Entry 7RPO (electron microscopy, 4.16 A resolution (low resolution: residue-level contacts below are approximate; hydrogen-bond / salt-bridge calls are withheld)); this record covers chains C and E of the 7 polymer chains in the assembly.

== Chain C ==
Molecule: DNA polymerase sliding clamp 3
Source organism: Saccharolobus solfataricus
UniProt: P57765 (PCNA3_SACS2); numbering as in UniProt (aligned over 1-244)
Chain sequence (252 residues; row label = number of the first residue in the row):
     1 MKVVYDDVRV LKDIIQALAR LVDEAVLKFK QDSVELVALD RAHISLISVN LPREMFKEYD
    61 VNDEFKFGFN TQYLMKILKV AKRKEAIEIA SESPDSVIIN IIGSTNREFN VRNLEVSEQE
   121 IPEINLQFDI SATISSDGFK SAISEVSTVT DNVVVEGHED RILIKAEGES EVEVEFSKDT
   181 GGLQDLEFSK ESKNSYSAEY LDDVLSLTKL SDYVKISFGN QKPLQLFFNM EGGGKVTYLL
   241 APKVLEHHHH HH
Disordered / not traced: 246-252
Construct notes: expression tag (245-252)

== Chain E ==
Molecule: DNA ligase
Source organism: Saccharolobus solfataricus
Notes: EC 6.5.1.1
UniProt: Q980T8 (DNLI_SACS2); numbering as in UniProt (aligned over 1-601)
Chain sequence (621 residues; each row starts with the number of its first residue; numbers below 1 keep their minus sign (Met-19 is residue -19)):
   -19 MGSSHHHHHH SSGLVPRGSH MEFKVIAEYF DKLEKISSRL QLTALLADLL SKSDKTIIDK
    41 VVYIIQGKLW PDFLGYPELG IGEKFLIKAI SIATNTDENS VENLYKTIGD LGEVARRLKS
   101 KQQSTGILGF LGTTSKESLT VDEVYSTLSK VALTTGEGSR DLKIRLLAGL LKKADPLEAK
   161 FLVRFVEGRL RVGIGDATVL DAMAIAFGGG QSASEIIERA YNLRADLGNI AKIIVEKGIE
   221 ALKTLKPQVG IPIRPMLAER LSNPEEILKK MGGNAIVDYK YDGERAQIHK KEDKIFIFSR
   281 RLENITSQYP DVVDYVSKYI EGKEFIIEGE IVAIDPESGE MRPFQELMHR KRKSDIYEAI
   341 KEYPVNVFLF DLMYYEDVDY TTKPLEARRK LLESIVKPND YVKIAHHIQA NNVEDLKSFF
   401 YRAISEGGEG VMVKAIGKDA IYQAGARGWL WIKLKRDYQS EMADTVDLVV VGGFYGKGKR
   461 GGKISSLLMA AYNPKTDSFE SVCKVASGFS DEQLDELQKK LMEIKRDVKH PRVNSKMEPD
   521 IWVEPVYVAE IIGSEITISP LHTCCQDVVE KDAGLSIRFP RFIRWRDDKS PEDATTTDEI
   581 LEMYNKQPKK KIESPAVDES V
Disordered / not traced: -19 to -2, 438-601
Glycans and other covalent adducts: adenosine monophosphate (AMP) linked to Lys260
Construct notes: initiating methionine (-19); expression tag (-18 to 0)
Ion coordination: Mn2+ site 1 near Glu58 (its only coordinating residue here); Mn2+ site 2: Gly60 (shared with 1 residue of chain X); Mn2+ site 3: Glu409 (together with adenosine monophosphate)
Residues lining bound ligands: adenosine monophosphate: Asp258, Tyr259, Tyr261, Asp262, Arg265, Glu310, Phe350, Glu409, Met412, Lys414, Lys433, Lys435
Curated features (UniProtKB/Swiss-Prot):
  - active site: Lys260 (N6-AMP-lysine intermediate)
  - binding site (ATP): Asp258, Arg265, Arg280, Glu310, Phe350, Arg427, Lys433
  - mutagenesis: Met1 to Leu30 (No interaction with PCNA3, no stimulation by PCNA heterotrimer), Phe110 to Leu111 (Impairs interaction with PCNA)
Reported in the primary citation:
  - mutagenesis - Q103A/I107A, F110A/L111A: decreased binding to PCNA
  - mutagenesis - R145D, R145L: unchanged binding to PCNA
  - mutagenesis - R145D: decreased catalytic activity on PCNA
  - mutagenesis - I336G/Y337G/E338G: unchanged catalytic activity on PCNA
  - binding site for adenosine monophosphate: Lys260
  - catalytic residues: Lys260
  - binding site for Downstream strand DNA: Arg280, Arg427

== How chain C and chain E interact ==
Pairs across the interface (26; chain C residue first):
  Arg20(C) with Arg145(E)
  Asp23(C) with Leu142(E)
  Glu24(C) with Lys130(E)
  Arg41(C) with Leu146(E)
  Ala42(C) with Lys152(E)
  His43(C) with Gly106(E); Ile107(E)
  Ile44(C) with Ile107(E)
  Ser45(C) with Ile107(E)
  Gln72(C) with Gly136(E); Leu142(E)
  Ile121(C) with Leu111(E)
  Pro122(C) with Leu111(E); Gly112(E); Thr113(E)
  Glu123(C) with Leu111(E)
  Ile124(C) with Leu111(E)
  Glu199(C) with Asp141(E); Arg145(E)
  Tyr200(C) with Arg145(E)
  Asp203(C) with Arg145(E)
  Pro223(C) with Phe110(E)
  Leu239(C) with Ile107(E)
  Leu240(C) with Ile107(E)
  Ala241(C) with Ile107(E)
  Val244(C) with Asn75(E)
Other interface residues (no listed pair), chain C (26 interface residues in all): Ala19, Leu21, Val22, Gln119, Glu120
Other interface residues (no listed pair), chain E (15 interface residues in all): Leu108
The authors on this interface:
  - residue pairs: Tyr200(C)-Arg145(E)
  - interface residues, chain E: Ile107(E), Phe110(E), Leu111(E)

== Overview ==
The interface between chain C and chain E involves 26 residues on one side and 15 on the other. The paper
describes a contact between Tyr200(C) and Arg145(E). Chain E binds adenosine monophosphate. The paper reports
the catalytic residue Lys260(E); Q103A/I107A and F110A/L111A of chain E reduce binding to PCNA; 5
substitutions were tested in all.
Here chain C is DNA polymerase sliding clamp 3 and chain E is DNA ligase, both from Saccharolobus
solfataricus. Entry 7RPO (Archaeal DNA ligase and heterotrimeric PCNA in complex with non-ligatable DNA) was
determined by electron microscopy together with 7RPW and 7RPX from the same study.
